Entry 8XKV (electron microscopy, 3.30 A resolution); this record covers chains A and F of the 17 polymer chains in the assembly.

[Chain A]
Protein: Probable inactive ATP-dependent zinc metalloprotease FTSHI 4, chloroplastic
Organism: Arabidopsis thaliana
UniProtKB: F4KF14 (FTSI4_ARATH); residues 1-855 here = UniProt positions 1-855
Chain sequence (855 residues; row label = number of the first residue in the row):
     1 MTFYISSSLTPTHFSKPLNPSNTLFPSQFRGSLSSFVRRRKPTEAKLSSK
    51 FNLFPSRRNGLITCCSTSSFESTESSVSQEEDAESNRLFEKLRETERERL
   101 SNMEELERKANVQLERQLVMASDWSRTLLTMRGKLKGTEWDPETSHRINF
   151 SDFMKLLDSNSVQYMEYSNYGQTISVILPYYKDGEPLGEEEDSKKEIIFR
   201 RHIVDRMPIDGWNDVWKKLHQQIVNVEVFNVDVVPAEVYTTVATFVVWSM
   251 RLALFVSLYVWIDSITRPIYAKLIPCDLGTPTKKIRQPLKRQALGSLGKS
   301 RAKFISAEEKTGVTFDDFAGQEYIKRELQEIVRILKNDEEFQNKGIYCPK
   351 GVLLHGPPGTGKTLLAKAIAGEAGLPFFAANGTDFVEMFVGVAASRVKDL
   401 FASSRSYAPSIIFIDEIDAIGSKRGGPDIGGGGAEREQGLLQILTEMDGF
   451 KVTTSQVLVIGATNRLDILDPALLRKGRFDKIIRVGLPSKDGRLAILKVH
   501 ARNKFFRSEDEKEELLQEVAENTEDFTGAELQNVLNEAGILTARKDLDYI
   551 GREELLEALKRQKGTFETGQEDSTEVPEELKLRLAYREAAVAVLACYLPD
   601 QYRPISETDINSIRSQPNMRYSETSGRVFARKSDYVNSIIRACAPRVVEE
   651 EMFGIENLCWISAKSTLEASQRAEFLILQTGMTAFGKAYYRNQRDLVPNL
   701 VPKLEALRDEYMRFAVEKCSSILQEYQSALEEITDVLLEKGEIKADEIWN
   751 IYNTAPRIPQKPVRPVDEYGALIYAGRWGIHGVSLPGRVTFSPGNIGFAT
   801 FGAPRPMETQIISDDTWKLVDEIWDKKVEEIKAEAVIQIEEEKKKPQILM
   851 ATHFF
Disordered / not traced: 1-90, 183-194, 271-293
Curated features (UniProtKB/Swiss-Prot):
  - binding site (ATP): Gly356 to Thr363

[Chain F]
Protein: Probable inactive ATP-dependent zinc metalloprotease FTSHI 2, chloroplastic
Organism: Arabidopsis thaliana
UniProtKB: A8MPR5 (FTSI2_ARATH); residues 1-876 here = UniProt positions 1-876
Chain sequence (876 residues; numbered 1 to 876; the number before each row is that of its first residue):
     1 MACRFPLHSSSPSQFLSPENRQRLPRNYPSISCQNNSATNVVHEDGDDND
    51 KAKTNQVNLLAIPITLTIISASLAKPSFAAAKVTERKRTQKKPQEALTLE
   101 QLKAWSKDLPVVSNRIPYTDILSLKAEGKLKHVIKPPNLSLRQKAEPVLV
   151 VLEDSRVLRTVLPSLEGNKRFWEQWDELGIDVQCVNAYTPPVKRPPVPSP
   201 YLGFLWKVPAYMLTWVKPKKESKRAAELKRMREDFKRQRKEEIETMKEER
   251 VMMEKTMKAQKKQQERKKRKAVRKKKYEESLREARKNYRDMADMWARLAQ
   301 DPNVATALGLVFFYIFYRVVVLNYRKQKKDYEDRLKIEKAEADERKKMRE
   351 LEREMEGIEEEDEEVEEGTGEKNPYLQMAMQFMKSGARVRRASNKRLPEY
   401 LERGVDVKFTDVAGLGKIRLELEEIVKFFTHGEMYRRRGVKIPGGILLCG
   451 PPGVGKTLLAKAVAGEAGVNFFSISASQFVEIYVGVGASRVRALYQEARE
   501 NAPSVVFIDELDAVGRERGLIKGSGGQERDATLNQLLVSLDGFEGRGEVI
   551 TIASTNRPDILDPALVRPGRFDRKIFIPKPGLIGRMEILQVHARKKPMAE
   601 DLDYMAVASMTDGMVGAELANIVEIAAINMMRDGRTELTTDDLLQAAQIE
   651 ERGMLDRKDRSLETWRQVAINEAAMAVVAVNFPDMKNIEFLTINPRAGRE
   701 LGYVRVKMDHIKFKEGMLSRQSILDHITVQLAPRAADELWYGEDQLSTIW
   751 AETSDNARSAARSLVLGGLSDKHHGLNNFWVADRINDIDVEALRILNMCY
   801 ERAKEILGRNRTLMDEVVEKLVQKKSLTKQEFFTLVELYGSSKPMPPSIL
   851 ELRKIKRLELEEMVLKLDMTTARNSS
Disordered / not traced: 1-398
Curated features (UniProtKB/Swiss-Prot):
  - binding site (ATP): Gly450 to Thr457

[Chain A / chain F interface]
Residue-residue contacts (129):
  Thr311(A) - Glu544(F)  hydrogen bond
  Gly359(A) - Arg567(F)
  Gly359(A) - Arg570(F)
  Thr363(A) - Gly542(F)  hydrogen bond (side chain-backbone)
  Lys367(A) - Glu544(F)  salt bridge
  Ala379(A) - Phe543(F)  hydrophobic
  Asn381(A) - Val538(F)
  Thr383(A) - Ala488(F)
  Thr383(A) - Arg492(F)  hydrogen bond (backbone-side chain)
  Thr383(A) - Ala531(F)
  Thr383(A) - Gln535(F)
  Asp384(A) - Arg492(F)
  Val386(A) - Gly485(F)
  Glu387(A) - Val484(F)
  Glu387(A) - Gly485(F)
  Glu387(A) - Val486(F)
  Met388(A) - Tyr483(F)  hydrophobic
  Met388(A) - Val484(F)  hydrogen bond (backbone-backbone)
  Phe413(A) - Phe543(F)  hydrophobic
  Glu416(A) - Asn534(F)
  Glu416(A) - Val538(F)
  Asp418(A) - Arg518(F)  salt bridge
  Asp418(A) - Asn534(F)
  Ala419(A) - Asn534(F)
  Gly425(A) - Lys522(F)
  Gly430(A) - Ser524(F)
  Gly432(A) - Val484(F)
  Gly433(A) - Gln527(F)
  Arg436(A) - Gln527(F)  hydrogen bond
  Arg465(A) - Glu517(F)  salt bridge
  Arg465(A) - Arg518(F)
  Asn503(A) - Arg438(F)
  Asn503(A) - Gly439(F)
  Lys504(A) - Arg438(F)
  Lys504(A) - Gly439(F)  hydrogen bond (side chain-backbone)
  Phe505(A) - Arg437(F)
  Phe505(A) - Arg438(F)
  Ala529(A) - Arg567(F)
  Glu530(A) - Pro568(F)
  Gln532(A) - Lys441(F)  hydrogen bond
  Asn533(A) - Pro568(F)
  Asn533(A) - Asp572(F)  hydrogen bond
  Leu535(A) - Arg438(F)
  Asn536(A) - Val440(F)
  Asn536(A) - Lys441(F)  hydrogen bond (side chain-backbone)
  Gly539(A) - Arg438(F)
  Gly539(A) - Val440(F)
  Ile540(A) - Phe428(F)  hydrophobic
  Ile540(A) - Val440(F)  hydrophobic
  Ile540(A) - Pro443(F)  hydrophobic
  Ala543(A) - Tyr435(F)  hydrophobic
  Arg544(A) - Leu420(F)
  Arg544(A) - Glu424(F)  salt bridge
  Ile550(A) - Arg438(F)
  Arg561(A) - Asp572(F)  hydrogen bond (side chain-backbone)
  Arg561(A) - Arg573(F)
  Arg561(A) - Lys574(F)  hydrogen bond (side chain-backbone)
  Glu567(A) - Lys574(F)  salt bridge
  Thr568(A) - Phe576(F)
  Gly569(A) - Phe576(F)
  Gly569(A) - Pro578(F)
  Gln570(A) - Pro578(F)
  Glu579(A) - Lys712(F)  salt bridge
  Glu579(A) - Ile849(F)
  Leu580(A) - Met717(F)  hydrophobic
  Leu582(A) - Ile849(F)  hydrophobic
  Leu582(A) - Leu850(F)  hydrophobic
  Leu582(A) - Arg853(F)
  Arg583(A) - Ile849(F)
  Tyr586(A) - Arg853(F)
  Ile613(A) - Glu715(F)
  Ile613(A) - Met717(F)  hydrophobic
  Arg646(A) - Gly768(F)  hydrogen bond (side chain-backbone)
  Arg646(A) - Ser770(F)  hydrogen bond (side chain-backbone)
  Arg646(A) - His774(F)
  Arg646(A) - Gly775(F)
  Glu651(A) - Lys856(F)  hydrogen bond (backbone-side chain)
  Met652(A) - Lys856(F)
  Phe653(A) - Ile849(F)  hydrophobic
  Ile655(A) - Asp771(F)
  Glu656(A) - Ser719(F)
  Glu656(A) - Arg720(F)
  Glu656(A) - Gln721(F)  hydrogen bond (backbone-backbone)
  Asn657(A) - Ile849(F)
  Asn657(A) - Leu852(F)
  Leu658(A) - Leu718(F)
  Leu658(A) - Ser719(F)
  Leu658(A) - Arg720(F)  hydrogen bond (backbone-backbone)
  Leu658(A) - Leu769(F)
  Cys659(A) - Leu718(F)
  Cys659(A) - Leu769(F)
  Trp660(A) - Gly716(F)  hydrogen bond (backbone-backbone)
  Trp660(A) - Leu718(F)
  Trp660(A) - Ser763(F)
  Trp660(A) - Gly767(F)
  Trp660(A) - Leu769(F)  hydrophobic
  Ile661(A) - Met717(F)  hydrophobic
  Ala663(A) - Gly768(F)
  Ala663(A) - Leu769(F)  hydrophobic
  Lys664(A) - Gly767(F)
  Thr666(A) - His774(F)  hydrogen bond (side chain-backbone)
  Leu667(A) - Asn777(F)
  Glu674(A) - Trp780(F)  hydrogen bond
  Asn692(A) - Trp780(F)
  Leu696(A) - Trp780(F)  hydrophobic
  Val701(A) - Trp780(F)  hydrophobic
  Val701(A) - Val781(F)  hydrophobic
  Leu704(A) - Trp780(F)
  Glu705(A) - Val781(F)
  Glu705(A) - Arg784(F)  salt bridge
  Arg708(A) - Leu776(F)
  Arg708(A) - Asn778(F)  hydrogen bond (side chain-backbone)
  Arg708(A) - Phe779(F)
  Arg708(A) - Trp780(F)
  Asp709(A) - Arg784(F)  salt bridge
  Met712(A) - His774(F)
  Val716(A) - His774(F)
  Gln727(A) - Leu860(F)
  Glu731(A) - Arg857(F)  salt bridge
  Glu731(A) - Leu860(F)
  Glu731(A) - Glu861(F)
  Thr734(A) - Arg853(F)
  Asp735(A) - Arg853(F)  salt bridge
  Asp735(A) - Arg857(F)  salt bridge
  Leu738(A) - Arg853(F)
  Pro756(A) - Val864(F)  hydrophobic
  Ile758(A) - Met863(F)  hydrophobic
  Ile758(A) - Leu867(F)  hydrophobic
  Pro759(A) - Leu867(F)
Other interface residues (no listed pair), chain A (95 interface residues in all): Pro358, Phe377, Asp415, Asp428, Gly431, Asn464, Ile468, Thr542, Gln562, Phe566, Thr574, Glu578, Ser670, Pro702, Ser728, Arg757
Other interface residues (no listed pair), chain F (77 interface residues in all): Lys417, Ile418, Asp530, Leu537, Ala564, Gly569, Ile711

[In short]
Chain A and chain F form an interface of 95 and 77 residues respectively; the contacts include 20 hydrogen
bonds and 11 salt bridges. Polar pairs include Lys367(A)-Glu544(F), Asp418(A)-Arg518(F) and
Arg465(A)-Glu517(F). UniProt lists 8 ATP-binding residues on chain A; 8 ATP-binding residues on chain F.
Here chain A is Probable inactive ATP-dependent zinc metalloprotease FTSHI 4, chloroplastic and chain F is
Probable inactive ATP-dependent zinc metalloprotease FTSHI 2, chloroplastic, both from Arabidopsis thaliana.
Entry 8XKV (Cryo-EM structure of the Ycf2-FtsHi motor complex from Arabidopsis in Apo state) was determined by
electron microscopy together with 8Z9Y and 8XKU from the same study.
